1E04 - chain I; structure by X-ray diffraction, 2.60 A resolution.

Chain I:
Molecule: Antithrombin-III
From: Homo sapiens
Reference sequence: P01008 (ANT3_HUMAN); residues 1-432 here correspond to UniProt positions 33-464 (UniProt number = residue number + 32)
Amino-acid sequence (432 residues; each row starts with the number of its first residue):
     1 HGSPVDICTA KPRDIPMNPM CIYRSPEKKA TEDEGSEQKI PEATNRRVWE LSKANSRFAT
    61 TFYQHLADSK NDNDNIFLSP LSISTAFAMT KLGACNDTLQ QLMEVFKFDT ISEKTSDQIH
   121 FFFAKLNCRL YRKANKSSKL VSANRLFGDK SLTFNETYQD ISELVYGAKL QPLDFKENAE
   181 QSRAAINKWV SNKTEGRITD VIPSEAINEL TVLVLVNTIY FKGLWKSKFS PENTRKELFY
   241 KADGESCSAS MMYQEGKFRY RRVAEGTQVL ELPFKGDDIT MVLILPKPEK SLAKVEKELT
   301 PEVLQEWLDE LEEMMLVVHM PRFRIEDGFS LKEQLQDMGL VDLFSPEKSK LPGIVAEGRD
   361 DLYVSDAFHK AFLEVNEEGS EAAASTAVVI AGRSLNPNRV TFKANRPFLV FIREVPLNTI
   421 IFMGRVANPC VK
Disordered / not traced: 1-4, 22-45, 432
Cystine bridges: Cys8-Cys128, Cys21-Cys95, Cys247-Cys430
Covalently attached groups: N-acetylglucosamine (NAG) linked to Asn96, Asn155, Asn192

Summary:
Covalently linked N-acetylglucosamine: at Asn96, Asn155 and Asn192.
Chain I is Antithrombin-III (Homo sapiens); the structure, Plasma beta antithrombin-III, was determined by
X-ray diffraction, deposited together with 1E03 and 1E05.
